PDB entry 4QVV | X-ray diffraction, 2.80 A resolution | chains C and D of the 28 polymer chains in the assembly

== Chain C ==
Molecule: Proteasome subunit alpha type-4
Organism: Saccharomyces cerevisiae
Notes: EC 3.4.25.1
UniProt: P40303 (PSA4_YEAST); residues -1 to 252 here correspond to UniProt positions 1-254 (UniProt number = residue number + 2)
Chain sequence (254 residues; numbered -1 to 252; the number before each row is that of its first residue; numbers below 1 keep their minus sign (Met-1 is residue -1)):
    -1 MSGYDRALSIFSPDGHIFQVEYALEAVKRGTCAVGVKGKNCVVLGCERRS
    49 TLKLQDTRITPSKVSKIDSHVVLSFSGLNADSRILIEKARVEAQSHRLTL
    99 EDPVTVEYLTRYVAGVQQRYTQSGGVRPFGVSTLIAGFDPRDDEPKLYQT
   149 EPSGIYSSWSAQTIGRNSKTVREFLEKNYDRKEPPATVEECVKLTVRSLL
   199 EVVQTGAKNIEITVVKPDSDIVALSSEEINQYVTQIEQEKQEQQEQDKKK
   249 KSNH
Disordered / not traced: -1 to 0, 241-252
Curated features (UniProtKB/Swiss-Prot):
  - modified residue: Thr58 (Phosphothreonine)

== Chain D ==
Molecule: Proteasome subunit alpha type-5
Organism: Saccharomyces cerevisiae
Notes: EC 3.4.25.1
UniProt: P32379 (PSA5_YEAST); residues -7 to 252 here correspond to UniProt positions 1-260 (UniProt number = residue number + 8)
Chain sequence (260 residues; each row starts with the number of its first residue; numbers below 1 keep their minus sign (Met-7 is residue -7)):
    -7 MFLTRSEYDRGVSTFSPEGRLFQVEYSLEAIKLGSTAIGIATKEGVVLGV
    43 EKRATSPLLESDSIEKIVEIDRHIGCAMSGLTADARSMIEHARTAAVTHN
    93 LYYDEDINVESLTQSVCDLALRFGEGASGEERLMSRPFGVALLIAGHDAD
   143 DGYQLFHAEPSGTFYRYNAKAIGSGSEGAQAELLNEWHSSLTLKEAELLV
   193 LKILKQVMEEKLDENNAQLSCITKQDGFKIYDNEKTAELIKELKEKEAAE
   243 SPEEADVEMS
Disordered / not traced: -7 to 0, 118-124, 243-252

== Chain C / chain D interface ==
Contacting residue pairs (61):
  Asp3(C) with Glu117(D)
  Arg4(C) with Glu117(D)
  Ala5(C) with Val4(D), hydrophobic; Glu117(D); Ser127(D)
  Ser7(C) with Ser127(D); Arg128(D)
  Ile8(C) with Gln15(D)
  Phe9(C) with Gln15(D); Tyr18(D), hydrophobic; Ser19(D); Ala22(D), hydrophobic; Leu73(D), hydrophobic; Arg128(D); Pro129(D); Gly131(D)
  Ser10(C) with Tyr18(D)
  Pro11(C) with Tyr18(D), hydrophobic; Glu21(D)
  Asp12(C) with Glu21(D)
  Gly13(C) with Tyr18(D); Glu21(D); Ala22(D)
  His14(C) with Leu25(D)
  Ile15(C) with Leu73(D), hydrophobic; Arg128(D)
  Lys35(C) with Glu52(D), salt bridge
  Gln116(C) with Ala75(D); Asp76(D)
  Thr119(C) with Arg128(D), hydrogen bond (backbone-side chain)
  Gln120(C) with Met126(D); Ser127(D), hydrogen bond (backbone-backbone); Arg128(D); Phe130(D)
  Ser121(C) with Ser127(D)
  Gly122(C) with Ser127(D)
  Ser151(C) with Ala75(D)
  Gly152(C) with Ala75(D)
  Ile153(C) with Thr74(D); Ala75(D)
  Ser155(C) with Leu51(D); Ser55(D)
  Ser156(C) with Leu51(D); Glu52(D), hydrogen bond (backbone-backbone); Ser55(D), hydrogen bond (backbone-side chain)
  Trp157(C) with Thr47(D); Ser48(D); Leu50(D); Leu51(D); Glu52(D)
  Ser158(C) with Leu50(D), hydrogen bond (backbone-backbone); Glu52(D), hydrogen bond
  Ala159(C) with Leu50(D)
  Leu173(C) with Leu50(D), hydrophobic
  Glu174(C) with Ser48(D), hydrogen bond; Pro49(D); Leu50(D)
  Arg179(C) with Pro49(D), hydrogen bond (side chain-backbone); Leu50(D); Leu51(D), hydrogen bond (side chain-backbone); Glu52(D)
Interface residues without a listed pair, chain C (32 interface residues in all): Tyr154, Arg170, Tyr177
Interface residues without a listed pair, chain D (28 interface residues in all): Asp1, Glu57, Ser79

== Overview ==
Chain C and chain D form an interface of 32 and 28 residues respectively, with 9 hydrogen bonds and 1 salt
bridge. Polar contacts include Lys35(C)-Glu52(D), Thr119(C)-Arg128(D) and Ser156(C)-Ser55(D).
Here chain C is Proteasome subunit alpha type-4 and chain D is Proteasome subunit alpha type-5, both from
Saccharomyces cerevisiae. Entry 4QVV (yCP beta5-A49V mutant in complex with bortezomib) was determined by
X-ray diffraction together with 4QUX, 4QUY, 4QV0, 4QV1, 4QV3, 4QV4 and 42 further entries from the same study.
